Entry 2AOQ (X-ray diffraction, 2.20 A resolution); this record covers chains C and A of the 3 polymer chains in the assembly.

[Chain C]
Molecule: 12-nt DNA strand
Sequence (12 nucleotides; row label = number of the first residue in the row):
     1 GCATGATCATGC
Ion coordination: Ca2+ site 1: DT4, DG5 (shared with Glu56(A), Thr62(A), Asp70(A) of chain A); Ca2+ site 2: DG5 (shared with Asp70(A), Glu77(A), Leu78(A) of chain A)

[Chain A]
Molecule: DNA mismatch repair protein mutH
Source organism: Haemophilus influenzae
UniProt: P44688 (MUTH_HAEIN); residues 9-231 here correspond to UniProt positions 1-223 (UniProt number = residue number - 8)
Amino-acid sequence (223 residues; each row starts with the number of its first residue):
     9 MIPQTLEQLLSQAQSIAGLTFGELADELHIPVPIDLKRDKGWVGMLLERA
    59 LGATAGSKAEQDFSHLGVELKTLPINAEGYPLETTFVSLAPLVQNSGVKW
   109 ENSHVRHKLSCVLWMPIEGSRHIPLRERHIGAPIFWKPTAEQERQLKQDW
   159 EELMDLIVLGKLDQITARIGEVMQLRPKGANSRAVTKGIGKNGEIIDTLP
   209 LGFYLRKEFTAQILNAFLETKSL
Disordered / not traced: 229-231
Ion coordination: Ca2+ site 1: Glu56, Thr62, Asp70 (shared with DT4(C), DG5(C) of chain C); Ca2+ site 2: Asp70, Glu77, Leu78 (shared with DG5(C) of chain C)

[How chain C and chain A interact]
Residue-residue contacts - 39 pairs, chain C then chain A:
  DG1(C) - Val193(A)  phosphate contact
  DC2(C) - Leu97(A)  sugar contact
  DC2(C) - Thr194(A)  hydrogen bond to the phosphate
  DA3(C) - Ser65(A)  hydrogen bond to the base
  DA3(C) - Leu97(A)  phosphate contact
  DT4(C) - Gly64(A)  sugar contact
  DT4(C) - Ser65(A)  sugar contact
  DT4(C) - Lys66(A)  sugar contact
  DT4(C) - Ala67(A)  phosphate contact
  DT4(C) - Glu68(A)  hydrogen bond to the phosphate
  DT4(C) - Lys116(A)  salt bridge to the phosphate
  DT4(C) - Lys186(A)  base contact
  DG5(C) - Lys48(A)  base contact
  DG5(C) - Gly49(A)  base contact
  DG5(C) - Gly52(A)  phosphate contact
  DG5(C) - Met53(A)  sugar contact
  DG5(C) - Glu56(A)  phosphate contact
  DG5(C) - Asp70(A)  phosphate contact
  DG5(C) - Glu77(A)  phosphate contact
  DG5(C) - Lys186(A)  hydrogen bond to the base
  DA6(C) - Lys48(A)  sugar contact
  DA6(C) - Gly52(A)  phosphate contact
  DA6(C) - Lys79(A)  phosphate contact
  DA6(C) - Thr80(A)  hydrogen bond to the phosphate
  DA6(C) - Phe94(A)  base contact
  DA6(C) - Lys186(A)  hydrogen bond to the base
  DA6(C) - Tyr212(A)  hydrogen bond to the base
  DT7(C) - Leu44(A)  phosphate contact
  DT7(C) - Lys48(A)  hydrogen bond to the base
  DT7(C) - Pro82(A)  phosphate contact
  DT7(C) - Glu91(A)  phosphate contact
  DT7(C) - Thr92(A)  base contact
  DT7(C) - Arg184(A)  hydrogen bond to the base
  DC8(C) - Lys45(A)  sugar contact
  DC8(C) - Lys48(A)  hydrogen bond to the sugar
  DC8(C) - Glu91(A)  hydrogen bond to the base
  DC8(C) - Arg129(A)  salt bridge to the phosphate
  DA9(C) - Lys45(A)  phosphate contact
  DA9(C) - Arg129(A)  hydrogen bond to the base
Interface residues without a listed pair, chain A (30 interface residues in all): Ile125, Pro185

[In short]
9 residues of chain C and 30 residues of chain A are in contact; the contacts include 12 hydrogen bonds and 2
salt bridges. Polar contacts include DA3(C)-Ser65(A), DG5(C)-Lys186(A) and DA6(C)-Lys186(A). Glu56(A),
Thr62(A), Asp70(A), DT4(C) and DG5(C) form the Ca2+ site 1.
Here chain C is a 12-nt DNA strand and chain A is DNA mismatch repair protein mutH (Haemophilus influenzae).
Entry 2AOQ (Crystal structure of MutH-unmethylated DNA complex) was determined by X-ray diffraction (same
publication as 2AOR).
